PDB entry 5KX5 | X-ray diffraction, 2.50 A resolution | chains B and F of the 6 polymer chains in the assembly

Chain B:
Protein: Tubulin beta chain
Organism: Ovis aries
UniProt: D0VWY9 (D0VWY9_SHEEP); the author numbering skips numbers that UniProt does not, so the offset changes along the chain: 1-42 = UniProt 1-42; 45-360 = UniProt 43-358; 369-455 = UniProt 359-445
Sequence (445 residues; row label = number of the first residue in the row; note: 10 numbers in that range are skipped by the numbering (no residue carries them; nothing is unmodelled there)):
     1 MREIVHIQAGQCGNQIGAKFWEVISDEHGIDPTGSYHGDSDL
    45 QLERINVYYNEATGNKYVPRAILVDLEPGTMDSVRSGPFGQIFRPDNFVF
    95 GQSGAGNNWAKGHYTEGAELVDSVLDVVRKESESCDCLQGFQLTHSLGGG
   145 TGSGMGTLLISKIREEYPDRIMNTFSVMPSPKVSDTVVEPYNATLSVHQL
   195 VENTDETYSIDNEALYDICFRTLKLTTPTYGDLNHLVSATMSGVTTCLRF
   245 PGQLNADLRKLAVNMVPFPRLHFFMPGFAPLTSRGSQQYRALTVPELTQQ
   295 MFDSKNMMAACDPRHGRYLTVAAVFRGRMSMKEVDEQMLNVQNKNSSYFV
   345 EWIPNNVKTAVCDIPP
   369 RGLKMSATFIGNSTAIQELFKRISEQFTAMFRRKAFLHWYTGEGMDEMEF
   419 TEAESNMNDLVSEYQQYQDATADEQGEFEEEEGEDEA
Unresolved in the structure: 280-282, 441-455
Bound ions: Ca2+ near E113 (its only coordinating residue here); Mg2+ near S298 (its only coordinating residue here)
Small-molecule neighbours:
  - 6YK ((2S,4R)-4-[[2-[(1R,3R)-1-acetyloxy-3-[[(2S,3S)-2-[[(2R)-1,2-dimethylpyrrolidin-2-yl]carbonylamino]-3-methyl-pentanoyl]-methyl-amino]-4-methyl-pentyl]-1,3-thiazol-4-yl]carbonylamino]-5-(4-aminophenyl)-2-methyl-pentanoic acid): Q11, Q15, P175, K176, V177, S178, D179, Y210, T221, P222, T223, Y224, G225, D226, L227, N228, R278
  - GDP (guanosine-5'-diphosphate): G10, Q11, C12, Q15, I16, D69, A99, N101, S140, G142, G143, G144, T145, G146, S147, V171, P173, V177, S178, E183, N206, L209, Y224, L227, N228
From the paper describing this entry:
  - binding site for 6YK: T221, T223

Chain F:
Protein: TTL protein
Organism: Gallus gallus
UniProt: E1BQ43 (E1BQ43_CHICK); residues 1-378 here = UniProt positions 1-378
Sequence (384 residues; row label = number of the first residue in the row):
     1 MYTFVVRDENSSVYAEVSRLLLATGQWKRLRKDNPRFNLMLGERNRLPFG
    51 RLGHEPGLVQLVNYYRGADKLCRKASLVKLIKTSPELSESCTWFPESYVI
   101 YPTNLKTPVAPAQNGIRHLINNTRTDEREVFLAAYNRRREGREGNVWIAK
   151 SSAGAKGEGILISSEASELLDFIDEQGQVHVIQKYLEKPLLLEPGHRKFD
   201 IRSWVLVDHLYNIYLYREGVLRTSSEPYNSANFQDKTCHLTNHCIQKEYS
   251 KNYGRYEEGNEMFFEEFNQYLMDALNTTLENSILLQIKHIIRSCLMCIEP
   301 AISTKHLHYQSFQLFGFDFMVDEELKVWLIEVNGAPACAQKLYAELCQGI
   351 VDVAISSVFPLADTGQKTSQPTSIFIKLHHHHHH
Unresolved in the structure: 103-124, 153-159, 176-178, 363-372, 381-384
Differences from the reference sequence: expression tag (379-384)
Small-molecule neighbours: ADP (adenosine-5'-diphosphate): K74, I148, K150, Q183, K184, Y185, L186, K198, D200, R222, H239, L240, T241, N242, D318, M320, I330, E331

Interface between chain B and chain F:
Pairs across the interface (12; chain B residue first):
  R311(B) - R31(F)
  L333(B) - P56(F)
  Q336(B) - R36(F)  hydrogen bond
  N337(B) - R36(F)  hydrogen bond
  N337(B) - P56(F)
  N337(B) - L58(F)
  S340(B) - L30(F)
  S340(B) - N34(F)  hydrogen bond
  S340(B) - R36(F)
  S341(B) - R31(F)
  E345(B) - R31(F)  salt bridge
  N349(B) - R36(F)
Interface residues without a listed pair, chain B (9 interface residues in all): A440
Interface residues without a listed pair, chain F (9 interface residues in all): D33, E55, G57

In short:
The chain B/chain F interface involves 9 residues from each chain, with 3 hydrogen bonds and 1 salt bridge.
Polar contacts include E345(B)-R31(F), Q336(B)-R36(F) and N337(B)-R36(F). Bound to chain B: GDP and compound
6YK. Chain F binds ADP. The paper reports a binding site for 6YK at T221(B) and T223(B).
Chain B is Tubulin beta chain (Ovis aries) and chain F is TTL protein (Gallus gallus); the structure, Crystal
structure of tubulin-stathmin-TTL-Compound 11 complex, was determined by X-ray diffraction.
